PDB entry 8UP5 | electron microscopy, 3.56 A resolution | chains B and K of the 5 polymer chains in the assembly

== Chain B ==
Molecule: Probable bifunctional tRNA threonylcarbamoyladenosine biosynthesis protein
From: Methanocaldococcus jannaschii
UniProtKB: Q58530 (KAE1B_METJA); residues 333-535 here = UniProt positions 333-535
Amino-acid sequence (203 residues; row label = number of the first residue in the row):
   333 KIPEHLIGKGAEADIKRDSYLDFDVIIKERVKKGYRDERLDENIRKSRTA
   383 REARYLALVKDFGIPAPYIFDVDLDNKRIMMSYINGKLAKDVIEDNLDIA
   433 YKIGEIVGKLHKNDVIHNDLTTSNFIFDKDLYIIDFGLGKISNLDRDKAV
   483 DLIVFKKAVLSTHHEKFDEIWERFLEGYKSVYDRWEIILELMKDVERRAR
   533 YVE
Not modelled in the structure: 333-344, 534-535
Construct notes: engineered mutation Arg478 (Glu in Q58530)
Curated features (UniProtKB/Swiss-Prot):
  - active site: Asp451 (Proton acceptor)
  - binding site (ATP): Ile339 to Ile347, Lys360
From the paper describing this entry:
  - mutagenesis - R530D: abolished catalytic activity on T
  - mutagenesis - R530D: unchanged catalytic activity (Bud32 ATPase activity)
  - mutagenesis - D451A: abolished catalytic activity (t6A modification activity)
  - catalytic residues: Asp467 (proposed by the authors, not directly observed)
  - mutagenesis - R530D: abolished catalytic activity (t6A activity)
  - mutagenesis - R530D: unchanged binding to tRNA

== Chain K ==
Molecule: Probable bifunctional tRNA threonylcarbamoyladenosine biosynthesis protein
From: Methanocaldococcus jannaschii
UniProtKB: Q58530 (KAE1B_METJA); residue numbers follow UniProt; this construct covers 1-324
Amino-acid sequence (325 residues; each row starts with the number of its first residue; numbering starts at 0):
     0 PMICLGLEGTAEKTGVGIVTSDGEVLFNKTIMYKPPKQGINPREAADHHA
    50 ETFPKLIKEAFEVVDKNEIDLIAFSQGPGLGPSLRVTATVARTLSLTLKK
   100 PIIGVNHCIAHIEIGKLTTEAEDPLTLYVSGGNTQVIAYVSKKYRVFGET
   150 LDIAVGNCLDQFARYVNLPHPGGPYIEELARKGKKLVDLPYTVKGMDIAF
   200 SGLLTAAMRAYDAGERLEDICYSLQEYAFSMLTEITERALAHTNKGEVML
   250 VGGVAANNRLREMLKAMCEGQNVDFYVPPKEFCGDNGAMIAWLGLLMHKN
   300 GRWMSLDETKIIPNYRTDMVEVNWI
Not modelled in the structure: 38-40
Construct notes: expression tag (0)
Curated features (UniProtKB/Swiss-Prot):
  - binding site (Fe cation): His106, His110, Tyr127, Asp284
  - binding site (L-threonylcarbamoyladenylate): Tyr127 to Gly131, Asp159, Gly172, Glu176, Asn256
From the paper describing this entry:
  - binding site for tRNA: Asn156, Gln160
  - mutagenesis - P41A, N156A, Q160D, R163E: unchanged binding to tRNA
  - mutagenesis - P41A, N156A, Q160D, R163E: decreased catalytic activity (Bud32 ATPase activity)
  - mutagenesis - R237A: decreased binding to tRNA
  - mutagenesis - P41A, N156A, Q160D, R163E: decreased catalytic activity on T
  - mutagenesis - R237A: unchanged binding to Probable bifunctional tRNA threonylcarbamoyladenosine biosynthesis protein (chain B)
  - mutagenesis - R237A: abolished catalytic activity on activation of Bud32 ATPase by tRNA
  - mutagenesis - R237A: abolished catalytic activity (t6A modification activity of KEOPS)
  - mutagenesis - R237A: decreased catalytic activity (basal ATPase activity of Bud32)
  - catalytic residues: Arg237 (proposed by the authors, not directly observed)

== How chain B and chain K interact ==
Residue-residue contacts - 36 pairs, chain B then chain K:
  Lys365(B) with Gln270(K)
  Tyr367(B) with Ser229(K); Thr232(K); Glu233(K); Met262(K), hydrophobic; Met266(K)
  Asp369(B) with Tyr221(K), hydrogen bond
  Arg371(B) with Lys183(K), hydrogen bond (side chain-backbone); Leu185(K)
  Leu372(B) with Tyr226(K); Ser229(K)
  Ile376(B) with Tyr190(K), hydrophobic
  Arg380(B) with Tyr190(K); Glu233(K), salt bridge
  Asn450(B) with Lys193(K); Gly194(K), hydrogen bond (backbone-backbone)
  Asp451(B) with Gly194(K); Arg237(K), salt bridge
  Leu470(B) with Val192(K)
  Val482(B) with Leu150(K), hydrophobic; Lys193(K)
  Val486(B) with Lys193(K)
  Lys489(B) with Asp196(K)
  Ser493(B) with His241(K)
  Val527(B) with Leu150(K), hydrophobic
  Arg530(B) with Gly131(K), hydrogen bond (side chain-backbone); Glu148(K), salt bridge; Thr149(K); Leu150(K)
  Ala531(B) with Asn313(K)
  Arg532(B) with Pro77(K); Gly78(K); Asn132(K), hydrogen bond; Pro312(K); Asn313(K)
  Tyr533(B) with Pro312(K)
Also at the interface, not in a pair above, chain B (23 interface residues in all): Arg368, Asn375, Lys422, His496
Also at the interface, not in a pair above, chain K (36 interface residues in all): Leu79, Gly80, Ser140, Arg144, Asp151, Lys184, Asp187, Glu225, Arg258, Ala265

== In short ==
23 residues of chain B face 36 of chain K across their interface; the contacts include 5 hydrogen bonds and 3
salt bridges. Among the polar pairs are Arg380(B)-Glu233(K), Asp451(B)-Arg237(K) and Arg530(B)-Glu148(K). From
the paper: catalytic residues Asp467(B) and Arg237(K); P41A, N156A and Q160D of chain K, among others, reduce
catalytic activity (Bud32 ATPase activity); 7 substitutions were tested in all.
Chain B is Probable bifunctional tRNA threonylcarbamoyladenosine biosynthesis protein and chain K is Probable
bifunctional tRNA threonylcarbamoyladenosine biosynthesis protein, both from Methanocaldococcus jannaschii;
the structure, Structure of the KEOPS complex (Cgi121/Bud32/Kae1/Pcc1) bound to tRNA in its native-like
conformation, was determined by electron microscopy (same publication as 8UNK and 9D85).
